PDB entry 7P09 | electron microscopy, 2.70 A resolution | chains A and G of the 7 polymer chains in the assembly

Chain A:
Molecule: Lon protease homolog, mitochondrial
Organism: Homo sapiens
Notes: EC 3.4.21.53
Reference sequence: P36776 (LONM_HUMAN); numbering as in UniProt (aligned over 67-949)
Chain sequence (885 residues; numbered 65 to 949; the number before each row is that of its first residue):
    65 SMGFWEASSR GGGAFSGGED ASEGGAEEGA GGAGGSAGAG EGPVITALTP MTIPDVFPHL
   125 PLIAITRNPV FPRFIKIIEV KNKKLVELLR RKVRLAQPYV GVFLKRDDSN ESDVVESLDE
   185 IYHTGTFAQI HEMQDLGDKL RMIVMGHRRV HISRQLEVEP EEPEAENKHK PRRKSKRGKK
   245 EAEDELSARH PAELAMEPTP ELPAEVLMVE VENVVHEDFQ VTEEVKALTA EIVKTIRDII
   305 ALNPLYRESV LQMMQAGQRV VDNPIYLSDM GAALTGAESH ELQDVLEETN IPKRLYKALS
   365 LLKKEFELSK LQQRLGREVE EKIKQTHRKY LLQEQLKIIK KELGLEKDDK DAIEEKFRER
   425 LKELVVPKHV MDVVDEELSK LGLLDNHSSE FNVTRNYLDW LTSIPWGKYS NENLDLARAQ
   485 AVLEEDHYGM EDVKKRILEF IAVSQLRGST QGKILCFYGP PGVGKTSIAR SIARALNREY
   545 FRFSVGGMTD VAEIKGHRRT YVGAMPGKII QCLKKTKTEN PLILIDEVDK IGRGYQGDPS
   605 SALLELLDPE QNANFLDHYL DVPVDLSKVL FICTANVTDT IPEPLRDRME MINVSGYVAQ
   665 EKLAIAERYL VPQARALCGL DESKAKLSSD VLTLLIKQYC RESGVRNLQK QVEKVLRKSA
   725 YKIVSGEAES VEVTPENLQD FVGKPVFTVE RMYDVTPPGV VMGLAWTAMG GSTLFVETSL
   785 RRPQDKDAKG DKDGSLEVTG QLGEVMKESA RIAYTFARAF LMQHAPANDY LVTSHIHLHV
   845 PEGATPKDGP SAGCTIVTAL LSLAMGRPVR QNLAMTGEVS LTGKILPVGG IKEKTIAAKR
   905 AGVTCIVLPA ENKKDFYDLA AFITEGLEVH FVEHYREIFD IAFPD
Unresolved in the structure: 65-409, 788-793
Differences from the reference sequence: expression tag (65-66)
Bound ions: Mg2+: Thr530 (together with ATP)
Ligand contacts: ATP (adenosine-5'-triphosphate): Asp490, His491, Tyr492, Met494, Pro524, Pro525, Gly526, Val527, Gly528, Lys529, Thr530, Ser531, Glu591, Asn640, Tyr661, Ile669, Tyr673, Val709, Arg710, Gln713
Swiss-Prot annotation at these positions:
  - active site: Ser855, Lys898
  - binding site (ATP): Gly523 to Thr530
  - natural variant: Glu476 (E476A: In CODASS), Ser631 (S631Y: In CODASS), Ala670 (A670V: In CODASS), Arg672 (R672C: In CODASS), Pro676 (P676S: In CODASS), Arg679 (R679H: In CODASS), Arg721 (R721G: In CODASS), Ala724 (A724V: In CODASS), Pro749 (P749S: In CODASS), Gly767 (G767E: In CODASS), Ile927 (deletion: In CODASS)
  - mutagenesis: Lys529 (K529R: Abolishes ATPase activity, and presumably ATP-driven protein unfolding, but does not block access to the proteolytic active site or prevent a substrate from binding to it), Trp770 (W770A: Has low basal, but normal stimulated ATPase activity, and retains peptidase activity; W770P: Has normal basal, but low stimulated ATPase activity, and abolishes peptidase activity), Ser855 (S855A: Lacks both ATPase and protease activity, but retains DNA binding activity), Thr880 (T880V: Enhances the basal, but not the stimulated ATPase activity), Gly893 (G893A: Has low basal, but normal stimulated ATPase activity, and retains peptidase activity; G893P: Has normal basal, but low stimulated ATPase activity, and abolishes peptidase activity), Gly894 (G894A/S: Enhances the basal, but not the stimulated ATPase activity, and retains peptidase activity; G894P: Enhances the basal, but not the stimulated ATPase activity, and abolishes peptidase activity)

Chain G:
Molecule: Unknown peptide from human mitochondrial transcription factor A (TFAM)
Organism: Homo sapiens
Chain sequence (11 residues; each row starts with the number of its first residue; X marks 11 residues of unknown identity (built as UNK)):
     1 XXXXXXXXXX X

Chain A / chain G interface:
Chain A side of the interface, 5 residues: Thr564, Tyr565, Val566, Tyr599, Gln600

Overview:
Chain A and chain G make no direct contact in this assembly. Ligands of chain A: ATP. From UniProt:
active-site residues Ser855(A) and Lys898(A), 8 ATP-binding residues and 6 mutagenesis sites on chain A.
Here chain A is Lon protease homolog, mitochondrial and chain G is Unknown peptide from human mitochondrial
transcription factor A (TFAM), both from Homo sapiens. Entry 7P09 (Human mitochondrial Lon protease with
substrate in the ATPase domain) was determined by electron microscopy.
